8EVH - chains G and I of the 13 polymer chains in the assembly; structure by electron microscopy, 2.85 A resolution.

[Chain G]
Molecule: Histone H2A type 2-C
Source organism: Homo sapiens
UniProt: Q16777 (H2A2C_HUMAN); residues 0-128 here correspond to UniProt positions 1-129 (UniProt number = residue number + 1)
Amino-acid sequence (129 residues; each row starts with the number of its first residue; numbering starts at 0):
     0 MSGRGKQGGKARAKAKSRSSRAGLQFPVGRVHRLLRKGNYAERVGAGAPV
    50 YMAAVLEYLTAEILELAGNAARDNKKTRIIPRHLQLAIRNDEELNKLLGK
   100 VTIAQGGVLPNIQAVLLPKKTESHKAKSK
Disordered / not traced: 0-11, 120-128
Curated features (UniProtKB/Swiss-Prot):
  - modified residue: Ser1 (N-acetylserine), Arg3 (Citrulline), Lys5 (N6-(2-hydroxyisobutyryl)lysine), Lys9 (N6-(2-hydroxyisobutyryl)lysine), Lys13 (N6-(beta-hydroxybutyryl)lysine), Lys36 (N6-(2-hydroxyisobutyryl)lysine), Lys74 (N6-(2-hydroxyisobutyryl)lysine), Lys75 (N6-(2-hydroxyisobutyryl)lysine), Lys95 (N6-(2-hydroxyisobutyryl)lysine), Lys99 (N6-glutaryllysine), Gln104 (N5-methylglutamine), Lys118 (N6-(2-hydroxyisobutyryl)lysine), Lys119 (N6-crotonyllysine), Thr120 (Phosphothreonine), Ser122 (Phosphoserine), Lys124 (N6-crotonyllysine)
  - cross-link (Glycyl lysine isopeptide (Lys-Gly)): Lys13 (interchain with G-Cter in ubiquitin), Lys15 (interchain with G-Cter in ubiquitin), Lys119 (interchain with G-Cter in ubiquitin)

[Chain I]
Molecule: 162-nt DNA strand
Sequence (162 nucleotides; numbered 1 to 162; the number before each row is that of its first residue):
     1 TAGGTGCAGGGCCTCTCGGCTGCTGATCTTCAGCTGGTTGCTGAGAGTTG
    51 CAGCATTGCTGAGTCTTAGCAATGGATACTTCCCGATTCCCCTCACAAAA
   101 ATAGGTCAGTCTGTCTGGCTAGTTCTGTACTTGCAGACACAGGGCATGTG
   151 GGGTTCCTATTT
Disordered / not traced: 1-21

[Chain G / chain I interface]
Pairs across the interface - 12 pairs, chain G then chain I:
  Ala12(G) - DA55(I)  phosphate contact
  Lys15(G) - DG53(I)  sugar contact
  Lys15(G) - DC54(I)  hydrogen bond to the phosphate
  Ser16(G) - DG53(I)  phosphate contact
  Arg17(G) - DG53(I)  salt bridge to the phosphate
  Arg20(G) - DC54(I)  salt bridge to the phosphate
  Gly28(G) - DA52(I)  sugar contact
  Gly28(G) - DG53(I)  phosphate contact
  Arg29(G) - DA52(I)  phosphate contact
  Arg32(G) - DA52(I)  salt bridge to the phosphate
  Arg42(G) - DG61(I)  sugar contact
  Arg77(G) - DT42(I)  sugar contact
Interface residues without a listed pair, chain G (13 interface residues in all): Lys13, Ala14, Glu41
Interface residues without a listed pair, chain I (8 interface residues in all): DC41, DC51

[Overview]
13 residues of chain G face 8 of chain I across their interface, with 1 hydrogen bond and 3 salt bridges.
Among the polar pairs are Lys15(G)-DC54(I), Arg17(G)-DG53(I) and Arg20(G)-DC54(I).
Chain G is Histone H2A type 2-C (Homo sapiens) and chain I is a 162-nt DNA strand; the structure, CX3CR1
nucleosome and wild type PU.1 complex, was determined by electron microscopy together with 8EVI, 8EVJ and 8SYP
from the same study.
